Entry 4EDL (X-ray diffraction, 2.10 A resolution); this record covers chain A.

== Chain A ==
Name: Beta-parvin
Source organism: Homo sapiens
Notes: fragment: C-terminal calponin homology domain
Reference sequence: Q9HBI1 (PARVB_HUMAN); residue numbers follow UniProt; this construct covers 235-364
Amino-acid sequence (133 residues; row label = number of the first residue in the row):
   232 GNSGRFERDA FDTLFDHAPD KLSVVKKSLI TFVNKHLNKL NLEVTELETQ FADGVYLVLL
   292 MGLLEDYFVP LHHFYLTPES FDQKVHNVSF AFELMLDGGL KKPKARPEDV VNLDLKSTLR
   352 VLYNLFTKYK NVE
Unresolved in the structure: 232-235
Construct notes: expression tag (232-234)
UniProt features mapped onto this chain:
  - mutagenesis: Val256 (V256Q: Abolishes interaction with PXN), Phe299 (F299D: Abolishes interaction with ILK. Abolishes location at focal adhesion sites)
Reported in the primary citation:
  - contacts within the chain: Asp240-Arg351 (salt bridge), Asp243-Arg351 (salt bridge)
  - mutagenesis - V256Q: abolished binding to LD1, LD2, or LD4
  - mutagenesis - V256Q: abolished binding to paxillin from cell lysates
  - mutagenesis - V256Q: unchanged binding to ILK
  - mutagenesis - V256Q: decreased localization
  - mutagenesis - F299D: abolished binding to ILK
  - mutagenesis - F299D: unchanged binding to paxillin
  - mutagenesis - F299D: abolished localization

== In short ==
UniProt lists 2 mutagenesis sites. From the paper: V256Q abolishes binding to LD1, LD2, or LD4; contacts
within the chain involving Asp240, Arg351 and Asp243.
Chain A is Beta-parvin (Homo sapiens); the structure, Crystal structure of beta-parvin CH2 domain, was
determined by X-ray diffraction, deposited together with 4EDM and 4EDN.
